8BNU - chains B and C of the 4 polymer chains in the assembly; structure by electron microscopy, 3.55 A resolution.

# Chain B
Molecule: 3-ketoacyl-CoA thiolase FadI
From: Escherichia coli K-12
Notes: EC 2.3.1.16
Reference sequence: P76503 (FADI_ECOLI); numbering as in UniProt (aligned over 1-436)
Amino-acid sequence (436 residues; row label = number of the first residue in the row):
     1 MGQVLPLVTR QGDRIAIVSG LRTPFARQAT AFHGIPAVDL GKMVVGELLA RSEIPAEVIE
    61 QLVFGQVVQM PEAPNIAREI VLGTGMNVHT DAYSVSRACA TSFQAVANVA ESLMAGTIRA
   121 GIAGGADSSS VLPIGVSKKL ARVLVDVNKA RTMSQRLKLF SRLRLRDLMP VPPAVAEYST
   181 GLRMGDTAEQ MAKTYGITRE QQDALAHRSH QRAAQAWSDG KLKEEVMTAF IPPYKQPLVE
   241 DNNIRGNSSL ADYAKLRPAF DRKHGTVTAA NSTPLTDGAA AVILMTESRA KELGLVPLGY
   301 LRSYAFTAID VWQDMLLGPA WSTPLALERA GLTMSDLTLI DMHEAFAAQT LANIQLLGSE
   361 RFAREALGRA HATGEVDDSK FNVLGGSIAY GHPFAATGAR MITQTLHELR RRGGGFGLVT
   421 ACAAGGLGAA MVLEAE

# Chain C
Molecule: Fatty acid oxidation complex subunit alpha
From: Escherichia coli K-12
Notes: EC 4.2.1.17, 5.1.2.3, 1.1.1.35
Reference sequence: P77399 (FADJ_ECOLI); residues 1-710 here = UniProt positions 1-710
Amino-acid sequence (710 residues; row label = number of the first residue in the row):
     1 MEMTSAFTLN VRLDNIAVIT IDVPGEKMNT LKAEFASQVR AIIKQLRENK ELRGVVFVSA
    61 KPDNFIAGAD INMIGNCKTA QEAEALARQG QQLMAEIHAL PIQVIAAIHG ACLGGGLELA
   121 LACHGRVCTD DPKTVLGLPE VQLGLLPGSG GTQRLPRLIG VSTALEMILT GKQLRAKQAL
   181 KLGLVDDVVP HSILLEAAVE LAKKERPSSR PLPVRERILA GPLGRALLFK MVGKKTEHKT
   241 QGNYPATERI LEVVETGLAQ GTSSGYDAEA RAFGELAMTP QSQALRSIFF ASTDVKKDPG
   301 SDAPPAPLNS VGILGGGLMG GGIAYVTACK AGIPVRIKDI NPQGINHALK YSWDQLEGKV
   361 RRRHLKASER DKQLALISGT TDYRGFAHRD LIIEAVFENL ELKQQMVAEV EQNCAAHTIF
   421 ASNTSSLPIG DIAAHATRPE QVIGLHFFSP VEKMPLVEII PHAGTSAQTI ATTVKLAKKQ
   481 GKTPIVVRDK AGFYVNRILA PYINEAIRML TQGERVEHID AALVKFGFPV GPIQLLDEVG
   541 IDTGTKIIPV LEAAYGERFS APANVVSSIL NDDRKGRKNG RGFYLYGQKG RKSKKQVDPA
   601 IYPLIGTQGQ GRISAPQVAE RCVMLMLNEA VRCVDEQVIR SVRDGDIGAV FGIGFPPFLG
   661 GPFRYIDSLG AGEVVAIMQR LATQYGSRFT PCERLVEMGA RGESFWKTTA
UniProt features mapped onto this chain:
  - site (Important for catalytic activity): E118, E140

# Interface between chain B and chain C
Pairs across the interface (12; chain B residue first):
  A50(B) - G385(C)
  R51(B) - R384(C)
  G83(B) - A375(C)
  F230(B) - I345(C)  hydrophobic
  F230(B) - L349(C)  hydrophobic
  P232(B) - W353(C)
  Y234(B) - N346(C)  hydrogen bond (backbone-side chain)
  Y234(B) - L349(C)  hydrophobic
  Y234(B) - K350(C)
  Y234(B) - W353(C)  hydrophobic
  K235(B) - N346(C)
  P237(B) - Q343(C)
Other interface residues (no listed pair), chain B (12 interface residues in all): E53, T84, E224, Q236
Other interface residues (no listed pair), chain C (14 interface residues in all): R336, P342, D371, K372, H388

# Summary
12 residues of chain B and 14 residues of chain C are in contact; the contacts include 1 hydrogen bond. The
hydrogen-bonded pair is Y234(B)-N346(C).
Chain B is 3-ketoacyl-CoA thiolase FadI and chain C is Fatty acid oxidation complex subunit alpha, both from
Escherichia coli K-12; the structure, Escherichia coli anaerobic fatty acid beta oxidation trifunctional
enzyme (anEcTFE) tetrameric complex, was determined by electron microscopy, deposited together with 8BNR,
8BRJ, 6YSV and 6YSW.
